PDB entry 5LPA | X-ray diffraction, 1.40 A resolution | chain A

== Chain A ==
Name: Streptomycin 3''-adenylyltransferase
Organism: Salmonella enterica subsp. enterica serovar Typhimurium
Notes: EC 2.7.7.47
UniProt: Q8ZPX9 (Q8ZPX9_SALTY); residue numbers follow UniProt; this construct covers 1-262
Amino-acid sequence (270 residues; numbered 1 to 270; the number before each row is that of its first residue):
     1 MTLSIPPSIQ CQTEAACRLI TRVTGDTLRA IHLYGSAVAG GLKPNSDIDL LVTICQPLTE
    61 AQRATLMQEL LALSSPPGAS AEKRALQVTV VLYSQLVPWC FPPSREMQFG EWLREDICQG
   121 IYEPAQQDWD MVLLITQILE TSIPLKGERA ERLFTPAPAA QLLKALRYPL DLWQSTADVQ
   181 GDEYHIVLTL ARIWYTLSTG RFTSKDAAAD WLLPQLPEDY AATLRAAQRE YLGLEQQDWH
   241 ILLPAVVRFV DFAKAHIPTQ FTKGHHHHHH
Unresolved in the structure: 1, 263, 270
Differences from the reference sequence: engineered mutation Gln-87 (Glu in Q8ZPX9); expression tag (263-270)
Modified residues: Cys-11 (s,S-(2-hydroxyethyl)thiocysteine; CME); Cys-17 (s,S-(2-hydroxyethyl)thiocysteine; CME); Cys-55 (s,S-(2-hydroxyethyl)thiocysteine; CME)
Swiss-Prot annotation at these positions:
  - binding site (ATP): Ser-36, Ser-46, Asp-47, Asp-130, Lys-205, Tyr-231
  - binding site (Mg(2+)): Asp-47, Asp-49
  - binding site (streptomycin): Trp-173 to Asp-178, His-185
  - mutagenesis: Trp-112 (W112A: 8-fold reduced MIC for streptomycin, loss of spectinomycin resistance; W112F: 2.7-fold reduced MIC for streptomycin, loss of spectinomycin resistance, no change in ATP or antibiotic binding), Trp-173 (W173A: 10-fold reduced MIC for streptomycin, no change in spectinomycin resistance, reduced streptomycin but not spectinomycin binding), Asp-178 (D178A: 5-fold reduced MIC for streptomycin, 1.5-fold reduced MIC for spectinomycin resistance, reduced streptomycin but not spectinomycin binding), Asp-182 (D182A/N: 4-5-fold reduced MIC for streptomycin and spectinomycin, very little spectinomycin binding), Arg-192 (R192A: Loss of streptomycin and spectinomycin resistance, no ATP-binding, very little antibiotic binding), Lys-205 (K205A: Loss of streptomycin and spectinomycin resistance, no ATP-binding, near wild-type streptomycin binding, significantly decreased spectinomycin binding)
Metal / ion sites: Ca2+ site 1: Asp-47, Asp-49 (together with ATP); Ca2+ site 2: Asp-47, Asp-49, Gln-87 (together with ATP)
Small-molecule neighbours:
  - dihydrostreptomycin (71R): Asp-47, Gln-87, Gln-108, Trp-112, Asp-130, Trp-173, Ala-177, Asp-178, Asp-182, His-185, Ile-186, Thr-189
  - ATP (adenosine-5'-triphosphate): Gly-35, Ser-36, Gly-41, Ser-46, Asp-47, Asp-49, Gln-87, Asp-130, Leu-133, Leu-134, Gln-137, Leu-166, His-185, Thr-189, Arg-192, Ile-193, Thr-196, Phe-202, Lys-205, Tyr-231
What the authors report for this chain:
  - binding site for dihydrostreptomycin: Trp-112, Trp-173, Ala-177, Asp-178, Asp-182, His-185
  - contacts within the chain: Gln-174/Asp-178, Ser-175/Asp-178
  - mutagenesis - W173A, D178A: decreased growth in response to streptomycin
  - mutagenesis - W173A, D178A: decreased stability
  - specificity-determining residues: Trp-173, Ala-177 to Asp-178 (by similarity / conservation)
  - mutagenesis - W173A, D178A: decreased binding to streptomycin

== Overview ==
Chain A binds ATP and dihydrostreptomycin. Asp-47 and Asp-49 coordinate Ca2+ site 1. From UniProt: 6
ATP-binding residues, Mg2+-binding residues Asp-47 and Asp-49, 7 streptomycin-binding residues and 6
mutagenesis sites. From the paper: a binding site for dihydrostreptomycin at Trp-112, Trp-173 and Ala-177
among others; W173A and D178A reduce growth in response to streptomycin.
Chain A is Streptomycin 3''-adenylyltransferase (Salmonella enterica subsp. enterica serovar Typhimurium); the
structure, AadA E87Q in complex with ATP, calcium and dihydrostreptomycin, was determined by X-ray diffraction
together with 6FZB, 5LUH and 5G4A from the same study.
